9B14 - chains A and D of the 8 polymer chains in the assembly; structure by electron microscopy, 2.20 A resolution.

== Chain A (and D) ==
Molecule: Creatine kinase U-type, mitochondrial
Source organism: Homo sapiens
Notes: EC 2.7.3.2; chain D of this document is another copy of the same molecule, construct and numbering; everything in this record applies to it too
UniProt: P12532 (KCRU_HUMAN); residues 1-379 here correspond to UniProt positions 39-417 (UniProt number = residue number + 38)
Chain sequence (418 residues; numbered -27 to 390; the number before each row is that of its first residue; numbers below 1 keep their minus sign (Met-27 is residue -27)):
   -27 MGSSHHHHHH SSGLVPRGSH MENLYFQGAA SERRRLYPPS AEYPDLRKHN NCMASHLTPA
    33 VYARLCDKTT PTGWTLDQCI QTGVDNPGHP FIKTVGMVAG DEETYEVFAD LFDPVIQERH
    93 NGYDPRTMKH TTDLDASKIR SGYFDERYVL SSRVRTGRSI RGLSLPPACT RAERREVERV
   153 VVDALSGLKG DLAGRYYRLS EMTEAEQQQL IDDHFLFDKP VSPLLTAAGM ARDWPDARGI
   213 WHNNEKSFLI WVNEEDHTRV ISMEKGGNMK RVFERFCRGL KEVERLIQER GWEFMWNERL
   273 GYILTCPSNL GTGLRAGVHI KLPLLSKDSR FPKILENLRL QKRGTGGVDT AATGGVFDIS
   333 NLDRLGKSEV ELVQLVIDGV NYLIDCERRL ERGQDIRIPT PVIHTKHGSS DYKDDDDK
Disordered / not traced: -27 to 2, 371-390
Construct notes: expression tag (-27 to 0, 380-390)
UniProt features mapped onto this chain:
  - region: Ala2 to Ala26 (Cardiolipin-binding)
  - binding site (ATP): Ser123 to Arg127, His186, Arg231, Arg287, Arg315 to Val320, Asp330
  - modified residue: Ser113 (Phosphoserine), Ser158 (Phosphoserine), Thr175 (Phosphothreonine), Ser194 (Phosphoserine), Thr317 (Phosphothreonine)
Small-molecule neighbours:
  - ADP: Ser123, Ser124, Arg125, Arg127, Ile183, His186, Leu188, Trp223, Glu226, Arg231, Met235, Arg287, Gly289, Val290, His291, Arg315, Gly318, Gly319, Val320, Asp330
  - creatine (CRN; N-[(E)-amino(imino)methyl]-N-methylglycine): His61, Ile64, Lys65, Thr66, Val67, Leu196, Glu227, Cys278, Ser280, Asn281, Val320
Reported in the primary citation:
  - binding site for creatine: Glu227, Cys278
  - binding site for the ligand ADP: His186, His291
  - contacts within the chain: His61-Asp321
  - catalytic residues: Glu227 (citing earlier work)
  - conformationally variable residues (loop rearrangement): His61
  - mutagenesis - H61A, H61K, D321N: unchanged catalytic activity
  - mutagenesis - E226A, E227D, E227Q: decreased catalytic activity
  - mutagenesis - E227D, E227Q: unchanged binding to all substrates
  - mutagenesis - H61A, H61K, E226A, D321N: decreased binding to creatine
  - mutagenesis - H61A, H61K, E227Q: decreased binding to pCr

== Chain A / chain D interface ==
Contacting residue pairs - 37 pairs, chain A then chain D:
  Tyr9(A) - Ala144(D)  hydrophobic
  Tyr9(A) - Glu148(D)  hydrogen bond
  Ala13(A) - Ala144(D)
  Ala13(A) - Arg147(D)  hydrogen bond (backbone-side chain)
  Glu14(A) - Thr142(D)  hydrogen bond
  Glu14(A) - Arg143(D)  hydrogen bond (backbone-side chain)
  Glu14(A) - Ala144(D)  hydrogen bond (side chain-backbone)
  Glu14(A) - Arg147(D)
  Tyr15(A) - Arg147(D)  hydrogen bond (backbone-side chain)
  Pro16(A) - Arg143(D)
  Asp17(A) - Arg147(D)
  Tyr34(A) - Arg143(D)  hydrogen bond
  Asp49(A) - Arg143(D)  salt bridge
  Gln53(A) - Arg204(D)
  Gln53(A) - Asp205(D)  hydrogen bond
  Val56(A) - Asp205(D)
  Asp57(A) - Arg204(D)
  Asp57(A) - Asp205(D)  hydrogen bond (side chain-backbone)
  Thr142(A) - Glu14(D)  hydrogen bond
  Arg143(A) - Glu14(D)  hydrogen bond (side chain-backbone)
  Arg143(A) - Pro16(D)
  Arg143(A) - Tyr34(D)  hydrogen bond
  Arg143(A) - Asp49(D)  salt bridge
  Ala144(A) - Tyr9(D)  hydrophobic
  Ala144(A) - Ala13(D)
  Ala144(A) - Glu14(D)  hydrogen bond (backbone-side chain)
  Arg147(A) - Ala13(D)  hydrogen bond (side chain-backbone)
  Arg147(A) - Glu14(D)
  Arg147(A) - Tyr15(D)  hydrogen bond (side chain-backbone)
  Arg147(A) - Asp17(D)
  Glu148(A) - Tyr9(D)  hydrogen bond
  Thr198(A) - Thr198(D)
  Arg204(A) - Gln53(D)
  Arg204(A) - Asp57(D)
  Asp205(A) - Gln53(D)  hydrogen bond
  Asp205(A) - Val56(D)
  Asp205(A) - Asp57(D)  hydrogen bond (backbone-side chain)
Other interface residues (no listed pair), chain A (25 interface residues in all): Ile52, Leu135, Glu145, Ala203, Trp206, Asp208
Other interface residues (no listed pair), chain D (25 interface residues in all): Ile52, Leu135, Glu145, Ala203, Trp206, Asp208

== In short ==
The chain A/chain D interface involves 25 residues from each chain, with 18 hydrogen bonds and 2 salt bridges.
Polar pairs include Asp49(A)-Arg143(D), Tyr9(A)-Glu148(D) and Ala13(A)-Arg147(D). From the paper: the
catalytic residue Glu227(A); H61A, H61K and E226A of chain A, among others, reduce binding to creatine; 6
substitutions were tested in all.
Both chains are Creatine kinase U-type, mitochondrial (Homo sapiens). Entry 9B14 (Cryo-EM structure of human
uMtCK1 in complex with transition state analog) was determined by electron microscopy together with 9B04,
9B05, 9B0T, 9B0U and 9B16 from the same study.
